Entry 6PPB (electron microscopy, 4.30 A resolution (low resolution: residue-level contacts below are approximate; hydrogen-bond / salt-bridge calls are withheld)); this record covers chains l and o of the 19 polymer chains in the assembly.

# Chain l
Molecule: Capsid vertex component 2
Source organism: Human herpesvirus 8
UniProt: Q76RI7 (Q76RI7_HHV8); numbering as in UniProt (aligned over 1-549)
Sequence (549 residues; each row starts with the number of its first residue):
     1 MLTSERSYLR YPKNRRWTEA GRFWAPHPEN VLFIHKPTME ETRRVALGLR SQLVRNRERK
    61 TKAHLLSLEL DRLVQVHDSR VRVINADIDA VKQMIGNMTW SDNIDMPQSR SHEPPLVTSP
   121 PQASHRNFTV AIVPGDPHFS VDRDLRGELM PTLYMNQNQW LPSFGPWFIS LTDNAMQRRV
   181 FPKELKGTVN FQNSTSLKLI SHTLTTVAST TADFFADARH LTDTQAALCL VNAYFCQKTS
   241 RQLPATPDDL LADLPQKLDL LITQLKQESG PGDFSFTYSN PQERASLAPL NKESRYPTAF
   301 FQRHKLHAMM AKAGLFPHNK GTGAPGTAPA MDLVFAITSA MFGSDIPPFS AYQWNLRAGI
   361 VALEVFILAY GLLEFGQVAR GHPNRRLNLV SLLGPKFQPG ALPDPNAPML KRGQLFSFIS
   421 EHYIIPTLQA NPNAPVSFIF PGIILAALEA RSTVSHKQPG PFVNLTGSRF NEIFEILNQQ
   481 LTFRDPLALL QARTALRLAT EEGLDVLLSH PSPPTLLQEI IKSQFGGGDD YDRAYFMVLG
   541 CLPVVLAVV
Unresolved in the structure: 1-21, 105-549

# Chain o
Molecule: Large tegument protein deneddylase
Source organism: Human herpesvirus 8
Notes: EC 3.4.19.12, 3.4.22.-
UniProt: Q2HR64 (LTP_HHV8P); residues 1-2635 here = UniProt positions 1-2635
Sequence (2635 residues; numbered 1 to 2635; the number before each row is that of its first residue):
     1 MAAQPLYMEG MASTHQANCI FGEHAGSQCL SNCVMYLASS YYNSETPLVD RASLDDVLEQ
    61 GMRLDLLLRK SGMLGFRQYA QLHHIPGFLR TDDWATKIFQ SPEFYGLIGQ DAAIREPFIE
   121 SLRSVLSRNY AGTVQYLIII CQSKAGAIVV KDKTYYMFDP HCIPNIPNSP AHVIKTNDVG
   181 VLLPYIATHD TEYTGCFLYF IPHDYISPEH YIANHYRTIV FEELHGPRMD ISRGVESCSI
   241 TEITSPSVSP APSEAPLRRD STQSQDETRP RRPRVVIPPY DPTDRPRPPH QDRPPEQAAG
   301 YGGNKGRGGN KGRGGKTGRG GNEGRGGHQP PDEHQPPHIT AEHMDQSDGQ GADGDMDSTP
   361 ANGETSVTET PGPEPNPPAR PDREPPPTPP ATPGATALLS DLTATRGQKR KFSSLKESYP
   421 IDSPPSDDDD VSQPSQQTAP DTEDIWIDDP LTPLYPLTDT PSFDITADVT PDNTHPEKAA
   481 DGDFTNKTTS TDADRYASAS QESLGTLVSP YDFTNLDTLL AELGRLGTAQ PIPVIVDRLT
   541 SRPFREASAL QAMDRILTHV VLEYGLVSGY STAAPSKCTH VLQFFILWGE KLGIPTEDAK
   601 TLLESALEIP AMCEIVQQGR LKEPTFSRHI ISKLNPCLES LHATSRQDFK SLIQAFNAEG
   661 IRIASRERET SMAELIETIT ARLKPNFNIV CARQDAQTIQ DGVGLLRAEV NKRNAQIAQE
   721 AAYFENIITA LSTFQPPPQS QQTFEVLPDL KLRTLVEHLT LVEAQVTTQT VESLQAYLQS
   781 AATAEHHLTN VPNVHSILSN ISNTLKVIDY VIPKFIINTD TLAPYKQQFS YLGGELASMF
   841 SLDWPHAPAE AVEPLPVLTS LRGKIAEALT RQENKNAVDQ ILTDAEGLLK NITDPNGAHF
   901 HAQAVSIPVL ENYVHNAGVL LKGEKSERFS RLKTAIQNLV SSESFITVTL HSTNLGNLVT
   961 NVPKLGEAFT GGPHLLTSPS VRQSLSTLCT TLLRDALDAL EKKDPALLGE GTTLALETLL
  1021 GYGSVQDYKE TVQIISSLVG IQKLVRDQGA DKWATAVTRL TDLKSTLATT AIETATKRKL
  1081 YRLIQRDLKE AQKHETNRAM EEWKQKVLAL DNASPERVAT LLQQAPTAKA REFAEKHFKI
  1141 LLPVPADAPV QASPTPMEYS ASPLPDPKDI DRATSIHGEQ AWKKIQQAFK DFNFAVLRPA
  1201 DWDALAAEYQ RRGSPLPAAV GPALSGFLET ILGTLNDIYM DKLRSFLPDA QPFQAPPFDW
  1261 LTPYQDQVSF FLRTIGLPLV RALADKISVQ ALRLSHALQS GDLQQATVGT PLELPATEYA
  1321 RIASNMKSVF NDHGLQVRSE VADYVEAQRA DAHTPHVPRP KIQAPKTLIP HPDAIVADGL
  1381 PAFLKTSLLQ QEAKLLALQR ADFESLESDM RAAEAQRKAS REETQRKMAH AITQLLQQAP
  1441 SAISGRPLSL QDPVGFLEGI IYDKVLERES YETGLEGLSW LEQTIKSITV YAPVEEKQRM
  1501 HVLLDEVKKQ RANTETALEL EAAATHGDDA RLLQRAVDEL SPLRVKGGKA AVESWRQKIQ
  1561 TLKSLVQEAE QAGLLLATID TVAGQAQETI SPSTLQGLYQ QGQEAMAAIK RFRDSPQLAG
  1621 LQEKLAELQQ YVKYKKQYLE HFEATQSVVF TAFPLTQEVT IPALHYAGPF DNLERLSRYL
  1681 HIGQTQPAPG QWLLTLPTFD PTRPACVPAG GHEPPLHRQV VFSSFLEAQI RLALSVAGPV
  1741 PGRGLPGTPQ IRRGVEAAAC FLHQWDEISR LLPEVLDTFF HNAPLPAESS SNAFLAMCVL
  1801 THLVYLAGRA VLGPREPEHA APDAYPREVA LAPRDLTYLL LAMWPSWISA ILKQPSHAEA
  1861 AHACLVTLPT MLKAVPYLTL EASAGPLPAD MRHFATPEAR LFFPARWHHV NVQEKLWLRN
  1921 DFMSLCHRSP GRARIAVLVW AVTCLDPEVI RQLWSTLRPL TADESDTASG LLRVLVEMEF
  1981 GPPPKTPRRE AVAPGATLPP YPYGLATGER LVGQAQERSG GAGKMPVSGF EIVLGALLFR
  2041 APLRIFSTAS THRISDFEGG FQILTPLLDC CPDREPFASL AAAPRRTVPL GDPCANIHTP
  2101 EEIQIFARQA AWLQYTFANY QIPSTDNPIP IVVLNANNNL ENSYIPRDRK ADPLRPFYVV
  2161 PLKPQGRWPE IMTTATTPCR LPTSPEEAGS QFARLLQSQV SATWSDIFSR VPERLAPNAT
  2221 QKSSQTMSEI HEVAATPPLT ITPNKPTGTP HVSPEADPIT ERKRGQQPKI VADNMPSRIL
  2281 PSLPTPKPRE PRITLPHALP VISPPAHRPS PIPHLPAPQV TEPKGVLQSK RGTLVLRPAA
  2341 VIDPRKPVSA PITRYERTAL QPPRTEGEGR RPPDTQPVTL TFRLPPTAPT PATAALETKT
  2401 TPPSTPPHAI DISPPQTPPM STSPHARDTS PPAEKRAAPV IRVMAPTQPS GEARVKRVEI
  2461 EQGLSTRNEA PPLERSNHAV PAVTPRRTVA REIRIPPEIK AGWDTAPDIP LPHSSPESSP
  2521 PTSPQPIRVD DKSPLPNLVE RYARGFLDTP SVEVMSLENQ DIAVDPGLLT RRIPSVVPMP
  2581 HPIMWSPIVP ISLQNTDIDT AKITLISFIR RIKQKVAALS ASLAETVDRI KKWYL
Unresolved in the structure: 1-2595
Differences from the reference sequence: conflict Thr2220 (Pro in Q2HR64)
Curated features (UniProtKB/Swiss-Prot):
  - region: Lys316 to Arg325 (Interaction with inner tegument protein)
  - active site: Cys29, Asp159, His161
  - site: Gln16 (Important for catalytic activity)

# Interface between chain l and chain o
Pairs across the interface (23):
  Ala63(l) - Leu2635(o)
  Ser67(l) - Leu2635(o)
  Leu70(l) - Val2627(o)
  Asp71(l) - Lys2631(o)
  Val74(l) - Val2627(o)
  His77(l) - Leu2619(o)
  His77(l) - Ser2620(o)
  His77(l) - Leu2623(o)
  Asp78(l) - Ser2620(o)
  Val81(l) - Val2616(o)
  Ile84(l) - Val2616(o)
  Asn85(l) - Lys2613(o)
  Ile88(l) - Ile2609(o)
  Ile88(l) - Ile2612(o)
  Ile88(l) - Lys2613(o)
  Ile88(l) - Val2616(o)
  Asp89(l) - Lys2613(o)
  Lys92(l) - Ile2606(o)
  Lys92(l) - Arg2610(o)
  Ile95(l) - Leu2605(o)
  Ile95(l) - Ile2609(o)
  Thr99(l) - Asp2597(o)
  Asp102(l) - Asp2597(o)
Also at the interface, not in a pair above, chain l (18 interface residues in all): Leu66, Val91
Also at the interface, not in a pair above, chain o (16 interface residues in all): Ile2598, Ile2630

# Overview
18 residues of chain l face 16 of chain o across their interface. Curated annotation (UniProt) lists 3
active-site residues on chain o.
Chain l is Capsid vertex component 2 and chain o is Large tegument protein deneddylase, both from Human
herpesvirus 8; the structure, Kaposi's sarcoma-associated herpesvirus (KSHV), C5 portal vertex structure, was
determined by electron microscopy (same publication as 6PPD, 6PPH and 6PPI).
